1I51 - chains A and D of the 6 polymer chains in the assembly; structure by X-ray diffraction, 2.45 A resolution.

== Chain A ==
Molecule: Caspase-7 subunit P20
Source organism: Homo sapiens
Notes: EC 3.4.22.-
Reference sequence: P55210 (CASP7_HUMAN); numbering as in UniProt (aligned over 51-198)
Chain sequence (148 residues; each row starts with the number of its first residue):
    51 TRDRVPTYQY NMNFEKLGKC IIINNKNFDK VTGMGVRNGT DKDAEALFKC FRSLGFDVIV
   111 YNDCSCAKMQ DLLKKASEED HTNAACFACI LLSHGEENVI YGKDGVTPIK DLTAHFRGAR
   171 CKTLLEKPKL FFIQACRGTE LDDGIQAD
Not modelled in the structure: 51-57, 197-198
Construct notes: engineered mutation A169 (Asp in P55210)
Curated features (UniProtKB/Swiss-Prot):
  - region: K76 to R87 (Loop L1), R187 to Q196 (Loop L2)
  - active site: H144, C186
  - site: R187 (Involved in allosteric regulation)
  - modified residue: T173 (Phosphothreonine)
  - mutagenesis: T173 (T173A: Abolished phosphorylation by PAK2; when associated with A-30 and A-239), C186 (C186A: Abolished thiol protease activity), R187 (R187K: Does not significantly affect thiol protease catalytic efficiency; R187M/A/G: Reduced thiol protease catalytic efficiency; R187W/N: Strongly reduced thiol protease catalytic efficiency), D192 (D192A: Strongly reduced thiol protease activity), D198 (D198A: Strongly reduced cleavage and activation by initiator caspases. Abolished cleavage and activation by initiator caspases; when associated with A-206. In P7-D2A mutant ...)

== Chain D ==
Molecule: Caspase-7 subunit P11
Source organism: Homo sapiens
Notes: EC 3.4.22.-
Reference sequence: P55210 (CASP7_HUMAN); residue numbers follow UniProt; this construct covers 199-303
Chain sequence (105 residues; numbered 199 to 303; the number before each row is that of its first residue):
   199 SGPINDTDAN PRYKIPVEAD FLFAYSTVPG YYSWRSPGRG SWFVQALCSI LEEHGKDLEI
   259 MQILTRVNDR VARHFESQSD DPHFHEKKQI PCVVSMLTKE LYFSQ
Not modelled in the structure: 199-211
Curated features (UniProtKB/Swiss-Prot):
  - region: V226 to G238 (Loop L3), E274 to I288 (Loop L4)
  - site: Y223 (Involved in allosteric regulation)
  - modified residue: R233 (Microbial infection: ADP-riboxanated arginine), S239 (Phosphoserine)
  - mutagenesis: D206 (D206A: Reduced cleavage and activation by initiator caspases. Abolished cleavage and activation by initiator caspases; when associated with A-198), Y223 (Y223A/F/W/D/E: Does not significantly affect thiol protease catalytic efficiency), Y229 (Y229W: Strongly reduced thiol protease catalytic efficiency), Y230 to S234 (In esCasp-7 V3 mutant; promotes specificity toward alternate peptides with VEID, YVAD, WEHD, LETD or LEHD sequence; when associated with C-276. In esCasp-7 V4 mutant ...), W232 to S234 (In dsCasp-7 mutant; unable to cleave DEVD and VEID peptides; when associated with F-276), R233 (R233A: Abolished ADP-riboxanation by C.violaceum CopC), S239 (S239A: Abolished phosphorylation by PAK2; when associated with A-30 and A-173; S239E: Mimics phosphorylation; leading to inactivate thiol protease activity), Q276 (Q276C: In esCasp-7 V3 mutant; promotes specificity toward alternate peptides with VEID, YVAD, WEHD, LETD or LEHD sequence; when associated with 230-V--V-234; Q276D: In esCasp-7 V4 mutant ...), C290 (C290S: Decreased phosphorylation by PAK2; C290T/N: Does not significantly affect thiol protease catalytic activity)

== Chain A / chain D interface ==
Residue-residue contacts (11; chain A residue first):
  Y58(A) with R264(D)
  K160(A) with P227(D)
  E176(A) with R271(D), salt bridge
  D192(A) with P214(D); V215(D), hydrogen bond (side chain-backbone); E216(D), hydrogen bond (side chain-backbone)
  D193(A) with K212(D), hydrogen bond (backbone-side chain)
  G194(A) with K212(D); I213(D)
  I195(A) with K212(D); I213(D), hydrogen bond (backbone-backbone)
Also at the interface, not in a pair above, chain A (8 interface residues in all): Q196

== In short ==
The chain A/chain D interface involves 8 residues from each chain, with 4 hydrogen bonds and 1 salt bridge.
Polar contacts include E176(A)-R271(D), D192(A)-V215(D) and D192(A)-E216(D).
Here chain A is Caspase-7 subunit P20 and chain D is Caspase-7 subunit P11, both from Homo sapiens. Entry 1I51
(Crystal structure of caspase-7 complexed with xiap) was determined by X-ray diffraction.
